PDB entry 6C91 | X-ray diffraction, 2.90 A resolution | chain C

# Chain C
Name: Endoplasmin
Source organism: Canis lupus familiaris
UniProt: P41148 (ENPL_CANLF); residue numbers follow UniProt; this construct covers 69-286, 328-337
Amino-acid sequence (236 residues; row label = number of the first residue in the row; note: 37 numbers in that range are skipped by the numbering (no residue carries them; nothing is unmodelled there)):
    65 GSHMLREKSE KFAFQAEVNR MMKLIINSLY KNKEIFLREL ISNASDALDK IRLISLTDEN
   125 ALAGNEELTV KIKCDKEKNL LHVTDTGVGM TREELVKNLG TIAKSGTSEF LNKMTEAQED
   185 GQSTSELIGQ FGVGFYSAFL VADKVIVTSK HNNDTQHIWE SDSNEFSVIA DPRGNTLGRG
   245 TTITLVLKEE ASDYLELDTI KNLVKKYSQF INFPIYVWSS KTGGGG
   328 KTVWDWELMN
Disordered / not traced: 65-73, 173-185
Sequence notes: expression tag (65-68); linker (287-290)
Small-molecule neighbours: EQD (5-[2-(1-benzyl-1H-imidazol-2-yl)ethyl]-4,6-dichlorobenzene-1,3-diol): Leu104, Asn107, Ala108, Ala111, Asp149, Gly153, Met154, Glu158, Leu159, Asn162, Leu163, Phe195, Phe199, Val211, Trp223, Thr245, Ile247
Swiss-Prot annotation at these positions:
  - binding site (ATP): Asn107, Asp149, Asn162, Phe199
  - modified residue: Lys168 (N6-(2-hydroxyisobutyryl)lysine), Ser172 (Phosphoserine)
  - glycosylation (N-linked (GlcNAc...) asparagine): Asn107, Asn217

# Overview
Ligands of chain C: compound EQD. UniProt lists 4 ATP-binding residues.
Chain C is Endoplasmin (Canis lupus familiaris); the structure, Structure of GRP94 with a resorcinylic
inhibitor, was determined by X-ray diffraction together with 5WMT and 6BAW from the same study.
